PDB entry 6RWO | electron microscopy, 3.05 A resolution | chains L and J of the 16 polymer chains in the assembly

[Chain L (and J)]
Protein: Pol protein
Organism: Simian immunodeficiency virus
Notes: chain J of this document is another copy of the same molecule, construct and numbering; everything in this record applies to it too
UniProt: E1ANT8 (E1ANT8_SIV); residues 1-289 here correspond to UniProt positions 735-1023 (UniProt number = residue number + 734)
Amino-acid sequence (290 residues; row label = number of the first residue in the row; numbering starts at 0):
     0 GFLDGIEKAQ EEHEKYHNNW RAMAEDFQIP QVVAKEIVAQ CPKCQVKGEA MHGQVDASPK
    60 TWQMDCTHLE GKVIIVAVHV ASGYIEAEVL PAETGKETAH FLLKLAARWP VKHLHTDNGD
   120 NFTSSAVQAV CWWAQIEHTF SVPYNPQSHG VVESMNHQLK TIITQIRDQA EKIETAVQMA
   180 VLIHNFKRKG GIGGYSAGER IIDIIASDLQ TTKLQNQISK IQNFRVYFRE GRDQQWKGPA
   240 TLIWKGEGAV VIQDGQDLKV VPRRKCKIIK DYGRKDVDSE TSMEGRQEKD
Unresolved in the structure: 0-56, 141-149, 273-289 (chain J: 0, 45-56, 141-149, 274-289)
Construct notes: expression tag (0); engineered mutation Asp-119 (Ala853 in E1ANT8), Ser-140 (Gly874 in E1ANT8), His-148 (Gln882 in E1ANT8)

[Interface between chain L and chain J]
Pairs across the interface (10; chain L residue first):
  Trp-131(L) with Lys-14(J), hydrogen bond (backbone-side chain)
  Trp-132(L) with Tyr-15(J), hydrogen bond (backbone-side chain)
  Gln-134(L) with Glu-11(J), hydrogen bond; Lys-14(J); Tyr-15(J)
  Lys-219(L) with Glu-24(J), salt bridge
  Tyr-271(L) with Leu-208(J), hydrophobic; Gln-209(J); Lys-212(J)
  Gly-272(L) with Gln-216(J)
Other interface residues (no listed pair), chain L (7 interface residues in all): Ala-133
Other interface residues (no listed pair), chain J (9 interface residues in all): Ala-205

[In short]
Chain L and chain J form an interface of 7 and 9 residues respectively, with 3 hydrogen bonds and 1 salt
bridge. Polar pairs include Lys-219(L)/Glu-24(J), Trp-131(L)/Lys-14(J) and Trp-132(L)/Tyr-15(J).
Both chains are Pol protein (Simian immunodeficiency virus). Entry 6RWO (SIVrcm intasome (Q148H/G140S) in
complex with bictegravir) was determined by electron microscopy together with 6RWL, 6RWM and 6RWN from the
same study.
